Entry 6XLL (electron microscopy, 2.70 A resolution); this record covers chains C and T of the 9 polymer chains in the assembly.

Chain C:
Molecule: DNA-directed RNA polymerase subunit beta
From: Escherichia coli O157:H7
Notes: EC 2.7.7.6
Reference sequence: B7MIX3 (RPOB_ECO45); residue numbers follow UniProt; this construct covers 1-1342
Sequence (1342 residues; numbered 1 to 1342; the number before each row is that of its first residue):
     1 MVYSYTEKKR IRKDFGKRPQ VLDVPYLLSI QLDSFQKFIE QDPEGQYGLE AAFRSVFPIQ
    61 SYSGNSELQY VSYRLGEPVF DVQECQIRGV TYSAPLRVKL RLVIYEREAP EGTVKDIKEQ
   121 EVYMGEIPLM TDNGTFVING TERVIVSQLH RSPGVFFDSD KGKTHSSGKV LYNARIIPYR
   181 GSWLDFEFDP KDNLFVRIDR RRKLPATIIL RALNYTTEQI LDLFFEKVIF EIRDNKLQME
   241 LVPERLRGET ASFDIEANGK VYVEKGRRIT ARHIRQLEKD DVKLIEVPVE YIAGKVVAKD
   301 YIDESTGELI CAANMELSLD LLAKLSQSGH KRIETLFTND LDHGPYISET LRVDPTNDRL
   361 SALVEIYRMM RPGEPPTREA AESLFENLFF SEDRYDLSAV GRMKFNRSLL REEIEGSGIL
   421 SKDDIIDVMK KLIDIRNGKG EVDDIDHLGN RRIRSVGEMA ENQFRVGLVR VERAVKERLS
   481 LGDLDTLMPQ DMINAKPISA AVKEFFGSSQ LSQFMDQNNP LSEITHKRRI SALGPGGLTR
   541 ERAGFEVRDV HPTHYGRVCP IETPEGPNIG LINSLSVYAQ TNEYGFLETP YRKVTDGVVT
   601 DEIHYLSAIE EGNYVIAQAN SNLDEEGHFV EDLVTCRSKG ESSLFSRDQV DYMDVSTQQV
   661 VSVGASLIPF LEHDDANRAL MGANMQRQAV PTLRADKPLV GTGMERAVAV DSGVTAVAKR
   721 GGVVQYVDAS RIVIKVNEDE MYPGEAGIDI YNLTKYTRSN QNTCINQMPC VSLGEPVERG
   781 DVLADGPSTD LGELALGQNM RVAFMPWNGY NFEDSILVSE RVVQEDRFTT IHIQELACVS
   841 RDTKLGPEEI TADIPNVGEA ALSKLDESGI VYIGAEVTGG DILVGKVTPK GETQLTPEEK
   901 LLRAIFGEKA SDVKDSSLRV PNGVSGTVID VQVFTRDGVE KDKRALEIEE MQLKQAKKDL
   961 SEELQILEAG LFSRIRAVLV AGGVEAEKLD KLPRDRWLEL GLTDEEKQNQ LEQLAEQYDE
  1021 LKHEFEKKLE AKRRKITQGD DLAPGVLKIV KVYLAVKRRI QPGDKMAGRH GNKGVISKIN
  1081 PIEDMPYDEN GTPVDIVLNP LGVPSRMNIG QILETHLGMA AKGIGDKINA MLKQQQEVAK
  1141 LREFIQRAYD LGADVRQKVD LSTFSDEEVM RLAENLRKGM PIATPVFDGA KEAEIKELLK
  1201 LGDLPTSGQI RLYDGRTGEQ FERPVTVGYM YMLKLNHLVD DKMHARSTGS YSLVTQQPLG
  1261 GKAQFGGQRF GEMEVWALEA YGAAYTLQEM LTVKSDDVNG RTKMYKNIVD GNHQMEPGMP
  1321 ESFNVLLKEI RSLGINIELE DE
Disordered / not traced: 1-2, 1342
Ligand contacts:
  - chapso (1N7), molecule 1: Gln46, Tyr47, Tyr179, Asp396, Ser398, Ala399, Val400, Arg452, Glu458, Glu461, Arg465, Glu583, Tyr584
  - chapso (1N7), molecule 2: Gln725, Tyr726, Arg731, Glu962, Gln965, Ile966, Ala969
Curated features (UniProtKB/Swiss-Prot):
  - modified residue (N6-acetyllysine): Lys1022, Lys1200

Chain T:
Molecule: synthetic template strand DNA
Sequence (54 nucleotides; each row starts with the number of its first residue):
     1 CGCCGCGTCA GACTGCACAC AATCTAAACC CTCCCCTTAG GGGAGGGTCA AGGC
Disordered / not traced: 20-25

Interface between chain C and chain T:
Contacting residue pairs (12; chain C residue first):
  Arg143(C) - DC18(T)  salt bridge to the phosphate
  His165(C) - DC3(T)  salt bridge to the phosphate
  Arg202(C) - DG5(T)  phosphate contact
  Phe514(C) - DA17(T)  sugar contact
  Gly1261(C) - DG15(T)  phosphate contact
  Lys1262(C) - DG15(T)  hydrogen bond to the phosphate
  Gln1268(C) - DT14(T)  hydrogen bond to the phosphate
  Arg1269(C) - DC13(T)  salt bridge to the phosphate
  Arg1269(C) - DT14(T)  hydrogen bond to the phosphate
  Gly1271(C) - DC13(T)  phosphate contact
  Glu1272(C) - DC13(T)  phosphate contact
  Met1273(C) - DA12(T)  sugar contact
Interface residues without a listed pair, chain C (18 interface residues in all): Thr141, Lys191, Lys203, Asn762, Gly1260, Ala1263, Gly1267
Interface residues without a listed pair, chain T (10 interface residues in all): DC4, DC16

Summary:
The interface between chain C and chain T involves 18 residues on one side and 10 on the other, with 3
hydrogen bonds and 3 salt bridges. Among the polar pairs are Lys1262(C)-DG15(T), Gln1268(C)-DT14(T) and
Arg1269(C)-DT14(T). Ligands of chain C: chapso.
Here chain C is DNA-directed RNA polymerase subunit beta (Escherichia coli O157:H7) and chain T is synthetic
template strand DNA. Entry 6XLL (Cryo-EM structure of E. coli RNAP-promoter initial transcribing complex with
5-nt RNA transcript (RPitc-5nt)) was determined by electron microscopy, deposited together with 6XL5, 6XL6,
6XL9, 6XLA, 6XLJ, 6XLK, 6XLM and 6XLN.
